1X9F - chains E and G of the 12 polymer chains in the assembly; structure by X-ray diffraction, 2.60 A resolution.

[Chain E]
Molecule: Globin IV, extracellular
From: Lumbricus terrestris
UniProtKB: P13579 (GLB4_LUMTE); residue numbers follow UniProt; this construct covers 1-151
Amino-acid sequence (151 residues; row label = number of the first residue in the row):
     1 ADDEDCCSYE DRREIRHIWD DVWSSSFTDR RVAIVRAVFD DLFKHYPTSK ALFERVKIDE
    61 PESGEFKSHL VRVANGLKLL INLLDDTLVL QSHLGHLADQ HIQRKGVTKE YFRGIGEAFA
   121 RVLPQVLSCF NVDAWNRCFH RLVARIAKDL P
Disordered / not traced: 1-4
Sequence notes: conflict Lys78 (Asp in P13579)
Curated features (UniProtKB/Swiss-Prot):
  - binding site (heme b): His101
Disulfide bonds: Cys7-Cys138

[Chain G]
Molecule: Globin III, extracellular
From: Lumbricus terrestris
UniProtKB: P11069 (GLB3_LUMTE); residues 1-153 here correspond to UniProt positions 18-170 (UniProt number = residue number + 17)
Amino-acid sequence (153 residues; row label = number of the first residue in the row):
     1 DEHEHCCSEE DHRIVQKQWD ILWRDTESSK IKIGFGRLLL TKLAKDIPEV NDLFKRVDIE
    61 HAEGPKFSAH ALRILNGLDL AINLLDDPPA LDAALDHLAH QHEVREGVQK AHFKKFGEIL
   121 ATGLPQVLDD YDALAWKSCL KGILTKISSR LNA
Disordered / not traced: 1-2, 152-153
Sequence notes: conflict Glu49 (Asp66 in P11069)
Curated features (UniProtKB/Swiss-Prot):
  - binding site (heme b): His102
Disulfide bonds: Cys7-Cys139

[Interface between chain E and chain G]
Contacting residue pairs (11):
  Ser24(E) with Thr26(G), hydrogen bond
  Ser25(E) with Asp25(G); Thr26(G); Glu27(G)
  Ser26(E) with Asp25(G), hydrogen bond (backbone-side chain)
  Phe27(E) with Asp25(G); Glu27(G); Lys30(G); Ile31(G), hydrophobic
  Asp29(E) with Lys30(G), salt bridge
  Arg30(E) with Glu27(G)

[Summary]
6 residues of chain E and 5 residues of chain G are in contact, with 2 hydrogen bonds and 1 salt bridge. Among
the polar pairs are Asp29(E)-Lys30(G), Ser24(E)-Thr26(G) and Ser26(E)-Asp25(G).
Chain E is Globin IV, extracellular and chain G is Globin III, extracellular, both from Lumbricus terrestris;
the structure, Hemoglobin Dodecamer from Lumbricus Erythrocruorin, was determined by X-ray diffraction.
